PDB entry 4U3X | X-ray diffraction, 2.26 A resolution | chains A and B

== Chain A ==
Protein: Human VH domain antibody
From: Homo sapiens
Notes: antibody fragment or engineered binder
Chain sequence (121 residues; row label = number of the first residue in the row):
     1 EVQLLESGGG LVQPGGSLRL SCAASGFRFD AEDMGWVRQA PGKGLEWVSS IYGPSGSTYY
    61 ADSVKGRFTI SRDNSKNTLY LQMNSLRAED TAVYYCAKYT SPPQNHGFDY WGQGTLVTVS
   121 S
Unresolved in the structure: 1, 121
Disulfides: C22-C96

== Chain B ==
Protein: Lysozyme C
From: Gallus gallus
Notes: EC 3.2.1.17
UniProt: P00698 (LYSC_CHICK); residues 1-129 here correspond to UniProt positions 19-147 (UniProt number = residue number + 18)
Chain sequence (129 residues; row label = number of the first residue in the row):
     1 KVFGRCELAA AMKRHGLDNY RGYSLGNWVC AAKFESNFNT QATNRNTDGS TDYGILQINS
    61 RWWCNDGRTP GSRNLCNIPC SALLSSDITA SVNCAKKIVS DGNGMNAWVA WRNRCKGTDV
   121 QAWIRGCRL
Unresolved in the structure: 129
Curated features (UniProtKB/Swiss-Prot):
  - active site: E35, D52
  - binding site (substrate): D101
Disulfides: C6-C127, C30-C115, C64-C80, C76-C94

== Interface between chain A and chain B ==
Pairs across the interface (48; chain A residue first):
  D33(A) - R61(B)  salt bridge
  V37(A) - T47(B)
  W47(A) - T47(B)
  W47(A) - D48(B)
  W47(A) - G49(B)
  W47(A) - P70(B)  hydrophobic
  Y52(A) - D48(B)
  Y52(A) - R61(B)
  Y52(A) - P70(B)
  Y59(A) - P70(B)  hydrophobic
  Y59(A) - G71(B)
  Y99(A) - D48(B)  hydrogen bond
  Y99(A) - R61(B)  hydrogen bond
  Y99(A) - W62(B)
  T100(A) - R112(B)
  S101(A) - N103(B)  hydrogen bond (backbone-side chain)
  S101(A) - R112(B)
  P102(A) - W62(B)  hydrophobic
  P102(A) - N103(B)  hydrogen bond (backbone-side chain)
  P103(A) - W62(B)  hydrophobic
  P103(A) - W63(B)  hydrophobic
  P103(A) - N103(B)  hydrogen bond (backbone-side chain)
  P103(A) - A107(B)
  Q104(A) - N59(B)
  Q104(A) - W62(B)
  Q104(A) - W63(B)
  Q104(A) - A107(B)
  Q104(A) - V109(B)
  Q104(A) - R112(B)  hydrogen bond
  N105(A) - E35(B)  hydrogen bond
  N105(A) - D52(B)
  N105(A) - Q57(B)  hydrogen bond (side chain-backbone)
  N105(A) - N59(B)
  N105(A) - A107(B)  hydrogen bond (backbone-backbone)
  N105(A) - W108(B)
  N105(A) - V109(B)  hydrogen bond (side chain-backbone)
  H106(A) - E35(B)  salt bridge
  H106(A) - N46(B)
  H106(A) - T47(B)
  H106(A) - D52(B)  hydrogen bond (backbone-side chain)
  H106(A) - V109(B)
  H106(A) - A110(B)
  G107(A) - N46(B)
  G107(A) - T47(B)
  G107(A) - D48(B)
  F108(A) - T47(B)  hydrogen bond (backbone-side chain)
  F108(A) - D48(B)
  D109(A) - R112(B)  salt bridge
Interface residues without a listed pair, chain A (19 interface residues in all): L45, S50, W111
Interface residues without a listed pair, chain B (22 interface residues in all): S50, L56, N106
From the paper, about this interface:
  - residue pairs: R61(B)-D33(A) (salt bridge)
  - interface residues, chain A: V37(A), L45(A), W47(A)

== In short ==
19 residues of chain A and 22 residues of chain B are in contact, with 12 hydrogen bonds and 3 salt bridges.
Polar contacts include D33(A)-R61(B), H106(A)-E35(B) and D109(A)-R112(B). The paper describes a salt bridge
between R61(B) and D33(A). The paper reports interface residues V37(A), L45(A) and W47(A).
Chain A is Human VH domain antibody (Homo sapiens) and chain B is Lysozyme C (Gallus gallus); the structure,
Structure of a human VH antibody domain binding to the cleft of hen egg lysozyme, was determined by X-ray
diffraction together with 4PGJ from the same study.
